4I9N - chains A and C of the 4 polymer chains in the assembly; structure by X-ray diffraction, 2.35 A resolution.

[Chain A (and C)]
Name: L-lactate dehydrogenase A chain
Organism: Oryctolagus cuniculus
Notes: EC 1.1.1.27; chain C of this document is another copy of the same molecule, construct and numbering; everything in this record applies to it too
UniProtKB: P13491 (LDHA_RABIT); residues 1-331 here correspond to UniProt positions 2-332 (UniProt number = residue number + 1)
Chain sequence (331 residues; row label = number of the first residue in the row):
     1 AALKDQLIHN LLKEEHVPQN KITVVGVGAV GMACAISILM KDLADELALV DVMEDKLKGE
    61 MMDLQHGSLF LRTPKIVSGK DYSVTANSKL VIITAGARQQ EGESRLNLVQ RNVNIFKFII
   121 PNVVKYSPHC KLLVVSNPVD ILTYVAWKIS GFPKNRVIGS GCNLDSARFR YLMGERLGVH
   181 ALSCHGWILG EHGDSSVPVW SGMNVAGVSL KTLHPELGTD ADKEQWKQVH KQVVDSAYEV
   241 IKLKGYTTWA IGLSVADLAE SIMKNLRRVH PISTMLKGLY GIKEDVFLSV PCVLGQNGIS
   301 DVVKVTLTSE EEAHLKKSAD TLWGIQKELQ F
Unresolved in the structure: 99-105 (chain C: 99-101)
Swiss-Prot annotation at these positions:
  - active site: His192 (Proton acceptor)
  - binding site (NAD(+)): Arg98, Asn137
  - binding site (substrate): Arg105, Asn137, Arg168, Thr247
  - modified residue: Ala1 (N-acetylalanine), Lys4 (N6-acetyllysine), Lys13 (N6-acetyllysine), Lys56 (N6-acetyllysine), Lys80 (N6-acetyllysine), Lys117 (N6-acetyllysine), Lys125 (N6-acetyllysine), Lys223 (N6-acetyllysine), Lys231 (N6-acetyllysine), Tyr238 (Phosphotyrosine), Lys242 (N6-acetyllysine), Thr308 (Phosphothreonine), Ser309 (Phosphoserine), Lys317 (N6-acetyllysine), Thr321 (Phosphothreonine)
  - cross-link: Lys56 (Glycyl lysine isopeptide (Lys-Gly) (interchain with G-Cter in SUMO2))
Ligand contacts:
  - 1E5 (6-[3-(carboxymethoxy)-5-fluorophenyl]pyridine-3-carboxylic acid): Gly28, Ala29, Val30, Gly31, Ile93, Thr94, Val135, Ser136, Asn137, Leu164, Asp165, Arg168, Ala237, Thr247, Ile251
  - 1E6 (6-({2-[(5-chloro-4-{[(2S)-2,3-dihydroxypropyl]oxy}-2-methoxyphenyl)amino]-2-oxoethyl}sulfanyl)pyridine-3-carboxylic acid): Val25, Gly26, Val27, Gly28, Val50, Asp51, Val52, Met53, Thr94, Ala95, Gly96, Arg98, Arg111, Asn114, Ile115, Phe118, Ile119

[Chain A / chain C interface]
Residue-residue contacts - 103 pairs, chain A then chain C:
  Ala2(A) - Glu224(C)
  Leu3(A) - His214(C)
  Leu3(A) - Glu224(C)  hydrogen bond (backbone-side chain)
  Leu3(A) - Trp226(C)
  Lys4(A) - Arg176(C)
  Lys4(A) - Leu177(C)
  Gln6(A) - Leu213(C)
  Gln6(A) - His214(C)
  Leu7(A) - Val208(C)  hydrophobic
  Leu7(A) - Leu210(C)  hydrophobic
  Leu7(A) - Leu213(C)  hydrophobic
  Ile8(A) - Leu177(C)
  Ile8(A) - Val179(C)  hydrophobic
  Met32(A) - Trp249(C)  hydrophobic
  Ile36(A) - Trp249(C)  hydrophobic
  Ser37(A) - Met40(C)
  Met40(A) - Ser37(C)
  Met40(A) - Met40(C)  hydrophobic
  Met40(A) - Leu253(C)  hydrophobic
  Lys41(A) - Met40(C)
  Asp55(A) - Leu243(C)
  Lys56(A) - Leu243(C)  hydrogen bond (backbone-backbone)
  Lys58(A) - Leu243(C)
  Gly59(A) - Val240(C)
  Gly59(A) - Leu243(C)
  Gly59(A) - Lys244(C)
  Glu60(A) - Lys244(C)  salt bridge
  Glu60(A) - Trp249(C)  hydrogen bond
  Met62(A) - Val240(C)  hydrophobic
  Asp63(A) - Lys244(C)  salt bridge
  Asp63(A) - Thr247(C)
  Asp63(A) - Thr248(C)  hydrogen bond (side chain-backbone)
  Asp63(A) - Trp249(C)  hydrogen bond (side chain-backbone)
  Asp63(A) - Ala250(C)  hydrogen bond (side chain-backbone)
  Leu64(A) - Trp249(C)  hydrophobic
  Gln65(A) - Tyr171(C)  hydrogen bond
  His66(A) - Arg168(C)  hydrogen bond
  His66(A) - Ser236(C)
  His66(A) - Val240(C)
  His66(A) - Ala250(C)
  Gly67(A) - Leu253(C)
  Ser68(A) - Tyr171(C)
  Ser68(A) - His180(C)
  Leu69(A) - Ala167(C)  hydrophobic
  Leu69(A) - Arg170(C)
  Leu69(A) - Ala181(C)
  Leu69(A) - Leu182(C)
  Phe70(A) - Ala167(C)  hydrophobic
  Phe70(A) - Leu253(C)  hydrophobic
  Phe70(A) - Ser254(C)
  Phe70(A) - Asp257(C)
  Leu71(A) - His180(C)
  Leu71(A) - Leu253(C)  hydrophobic
  Arg72(A) - Leu182(C)
  Ala167(A) - Leu69(C)  hydrophobic
  Ala167(A) - Phe70(C)  hydrophobic
  Arg168(A) - His66(C)  hydrogen bond
  Arg170(A) - Leu69(C)
  Tyr171(A) - Gln65(C)  hydrogen bond
  Tyr171(A) - Ser68(C)
  Arg176(A) - Lys4(C)
  Leu177(A) - Lys4(C)
  Leu177(A) - Leu7(C)  hydrophobic
  Leu177(A) - Ile8(C)
  His180(A) - Ser68(C)
  His180(A) - Leu71(C)
  Leu182(A) - Leu69(C)
  Val205(A) - Leu7(C)  hydrophobic
  Val208(A) - Leu7(C)  hydrophobic
  Leu213(A) - Gln6(C)  hydrogen bond (backbone-side chain)
  Leu213(A) - Leu7(C)  hydrophobic
  His214(A) - Leu3(C)
  Glu224(A) - Ala2(C)
  Glu224(A) - Leu3(C)  hydrogen bond (side chain-backbone)
  Trp226(A) - Leu3(C)
  Ser236(A) - His66(C)
  Val240(A) - Gly59(C)
  Val240(A) - His66(C)
  Leu243(A) - Asp55(C)
  Leu243(A) - Lys56(C)  hydrogen bond (backbone-backbone)
  Leu243(A) - Gly59(C)
  Leu243(A) - Met62(C)  hydrophobic
  Lys244(A) - Lys56(C)
  Lys244(A) - Gly59(C)
  Lys244(A) - Glu60(C)  salt bridge
  Lys244(A) - Asp63(C)  salt bridge
  Tyr246(A) - Lys56(C)
  Thr247(A) - Asp63(C)
  Thr248(A) - Asp63(C)  hydrogen bond (backbone-side chain)
  Trp249(A) - Met32(C)
  Trp249(A) - Ile36(C)  hydrophobic
  Trp249(A) - Glu60(C)  hydrogen bond
  Trp249(A) - Asp63(C)  hydrogen bond (backbone-side chain)
  Trp249(A) - Leu64(C)
  Trp249(A) - Trp249(C)  hydrophobic
  Ala250(A) - Asp63(C)  hydrogen bond (backbone-side chain)
  Ala250(A) - His66(C)
  Ala250(A) - Gly67(C)
  Leu253(A) - Met40(C)  hydrophobic
  Leu253(A) - Gly67(C)
  Leu253(A) - Phe70(C)  hydrophobic
  Ser254(A) - Phe70(C)
  Asp257(A) - Phe70(C)
Also at the interface, not in a pair above, chain A (58 interface residues in all): Pro74, Leu164, Val179, Ala181, Leu210
Also at the interface, not in a pair above, chain C (58 interface residues in all): Lys41, Lys58, Arg72, Leu164, Val205, Leu217, Tyr246

[Summary]
Chain A and chain C each contribute 58 residues to their interface, with 17 hydrogen bonds and 4 salt bridges.
Among the polar pairs are Glu60(A)-Lys244(C), Asp63(A)-Lys244(C) and Leu3(A)-Glu224(C). Bound to chain A:
compound 1E6 and compound 1E5.
Both chains are L-lactate dehydrogenase A chain (Oryctolagus cuniculus). Entry 4I9N (Crystal structure of
rabbit LDHA in complex with AP28161 and AP28122) was determined by X-ray diffraction (same publication as
4I8X, 4I9H and 4I9U).
